9KMH - chains bo and cf of the 107 polymer chains in the assembly; structure by electron microscopy, 3.50 A resolution.

# Chain bo
Name: Decoration protein
Organism: Escherichia phage FCWL1
UniProtKB: A0AAX4MUC4 (A0AAX4MUC4_9CAUD); numbering as in UniProt (aligned over 1-158)
Chain sequence (158 residues; each row starts with the number of its first residue):
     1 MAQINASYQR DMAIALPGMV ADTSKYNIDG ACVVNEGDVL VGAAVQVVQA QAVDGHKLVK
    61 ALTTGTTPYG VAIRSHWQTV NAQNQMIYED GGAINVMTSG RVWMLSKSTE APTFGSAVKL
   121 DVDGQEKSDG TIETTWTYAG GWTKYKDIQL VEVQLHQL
Unresolved in the structure: 1-2

# Chain cf
Name: Major capsid protein
Organism: Escherichia phage FCWL1
UniProtKB: A0AAX4MTV7 (A0AAX4MTV7_9CAUD); residue numbers follow UniProt; this construct covers 1-319
Chain sequence (319 residues; row label = number of the first residue in the row):
     1 MTTKKFDEAD KSNVEMYLIQ AGVKQDAAAT MGIWTAQELH RIKSQSYEED YPVGSALRVF
    61 PVTTELSPTD KTFEYMTFDK VGTAQIIADY TDDLPLVDAL GTSEFGKVFR LGNAYLISID
   121 EIKAGQATGR PLSTRKASAC QLAHDQLVNR LVFKGSAPHK IVSVFNHPNI TKITSGKWID
   181 ASTMKPETAE AELTQAIETI ETITRGQHRA TNILIPPSMR KVLAIRMPET TMSYLDYFKS
   241 QNSGIEIDSI AELEDIDGAG TKGVLVYEKN PMNMSIEIPE AFNMLPAQPK DLHFKVPCTS
   301 KCTGLTIYRP MTIVLITGV
Unresolved in the structure: 1-27

# Interface between chain bo and chain cf
Residue-residue contacts (40; chain bo residue first):
  I4(bo) - I215(cf)  hydrophobic
  I4(bo) - R220(cf)
  I4(bo) - L235(cf)  hydrophobic
  I4(bo) - I247(cf)  hydrophobic
  I4(bo) - D248(cf)
  I4(bo) - S249(cf)
  N5(bo) - D248(cf)
  N5(bo) - S249(cf)  hydrogen bond (backbone-backbone)
  A6(bo) - R220(cf)
  A6(bo) - S249(cf)
  S7(bo) - R58(cf)  hydrogen bond
  S7(bo) - S249(cf)  hydrogen bond (backbone-backbone)
  S7(bo) - A251(cf)  hydrogen bond (backbone-backbone)
  Y8(bo) - P52(cf)
  Y8(bo) - R220(cf)
  Y8(bo) - A251(cf)  hydrophobic
  Q9(bo) - P52(cf)
  Q9(bo) - V53(cf)
  Q9(bo) - N149(cf)
  Q9(bo) - E252(cf)
  R10(bo) - E49(cf)  salt bridge
  R10(bo) - D50(cf)  salt bridge
  R10(bo) - Y51(cf)
  R10(bo) - P52(cf)
  R10(bo) - Q146(cf)  hydrogen bond (backbone-side chain)
  D11(bo) - Q146(cf)
  M12(bo) - Y51(cf)  hydrophobic
  M12(bo) - A139(cf)
  M12(bo) - L142(cf)  hydrophobic
  M12(bo) - A143(cf)
  M12(bo) - Q146(cf)  hydrogen bond (backbone-side chain)
  T23(bo) - K295(cf)
  Y26(bo) - L116(cf)
  Y26(bo) - K290(cf)
  Y26(bo) - H293(cf)  hydrogen bond
  S75(bo) - E121(cf)
  H76(bo) - E121(cf)
  H76(bo) - L132(cf)
  W77(bo) - D120(cf)  hydrogen bond
  W77(bo) - A124(cf)  hydrophobic
Also at the interface, not in a pair above, chain cf (31 interface residues in all): G54, S55, P217, I250

# In short
14 residues of chain bo face 31 of chain cf across their interface, with 8 hydrogen bonds and 2 salt bridges.
Polar contacts include R10(bo)-E49(cf), R10(bo)-D50(cf) and S7(bo)-R58(cf).
Chain bo is Decoration protein and chain cf is Major capsid protein, both from Escherichia phage FCWL1; the
structure, The Composite Cryo-EM Structure of the Portal Vertex of Bacteriophage FCWL1, was determined by
electron microscopy (same publication as 9JLF and 9KMG).
